PDB entry 5ZE1 | X-ray diffraction, 3.00 A resolution | chains N and M of the 6 polymer chains in the assembly

== Chain N ==
Molecule: HMGB1 A-B box
Source organism: Mus musculus
Reference sequence: P63158 (HMGB1_MOUSE); residue numbers follow UniProt; this construct covers 1-163
Amino-acid sequence (163 residues; each row starts with the number of its first residue):
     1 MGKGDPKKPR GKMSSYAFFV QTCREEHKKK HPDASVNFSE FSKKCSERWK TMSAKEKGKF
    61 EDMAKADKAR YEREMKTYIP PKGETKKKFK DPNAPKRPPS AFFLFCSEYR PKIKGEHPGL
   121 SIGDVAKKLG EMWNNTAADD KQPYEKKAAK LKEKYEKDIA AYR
Disordered / not traced: 1-10, 51-53, 77-96, 117-121, 137-138, 158-163
Swiss-Prot annotation at these positions:
  - DNA-binding region: Pro9 to Ile79 (HMG box 1), Pro95 to Arg163 (HMG box 2)
  - region: Lys3 to Ser15 (LPS binding (delipidated)), His27 to Lys43 (NLS 1), Pro80 to Lys96 (LPS binding (Lipid A)), Phe89 to Glu108 (Cytokine-stimulating activity)
  - motif: His27 to Lys43 (Nuclear localization signal (NLS) 1)
  - binding site (heparin): Met1 to Arg10
  - site (Cleavage): Arg10, Gly11, Asp67, Lys68
  - modified residue: Lys3 (N6-acetyllysine), Lys7 (N6-acetyllysine), Lys8 (N6-acetyllysine), Lys12 (N6-acetyllysine), Cys23 (Cysteine sulfonic acid (-SO3H)), Lys28 (N6-acetyllysine), Lys29 (N6-acetyllysine), Lys30 (N6-acetyllysine), Ser35 (Phosphoserine), Lys43 (N6-acetyllysine), Cys45 (Cysteine sulfonic acid (-SO3H)), Lys90 (N6-acetyllysine), Ser100 (Phosphoserine), Cys106 (Cysteine sulfonic acid (-SO3H)), Lys127 (N6-acetyllysine), Lys128 (N6-acetyllysine), Lys141 (N6-acetyllysine)
  - cross-link (Isoglutamyl lysine isopeptide (Lys-Gln)): Lys28 (interchain with Q-?), Lys43 (interchain with Q-?), Lys44 (interchain with Q-?), Lys68 (interchain with Q-?)

== Chain M ==
Molecule: 39-nt DNA strand
Sequence (39 nucleotides; row label = number of the first residue in the row):
    17 CACAGTGATG CAAATCAAGT GTGAAGCCAG ACAAAAACC

== Chain N / chain M interface ==
Contacting residue pairs (19; chain N residue first):
  Ser14(N) - DA49(M)  hydrogen bond to the phosphate
  Ser14(N) - DA50(M)  hydrogen bond to the phosphate
  Ser15(N) - DA50(M)  phosphate contact
  Tyr16(N) - DC48(M)  sugar contact
  Tyr16(N) - DA49(M)  sugar contact
  Phe38(N) - DA45(M)  stacking on the base
  Phe38(N) - DG46(M)  base contact
  Ser39(N) - DG46(M)  sugar contact
  Ser42(N) - DG46(M)  hydrogen bond to the sugar
  Ser42(N) - DA47(M)  sugar contact
  Lys43(N) - DA47(M)  phosphate contact
  Ser46(N) - DA47(M)  phosphate contact
  Ser46(N) - DC48(M)  phosphate contact
  Trp49(N) - DA49(M)  hydrogen bond to the phosphate
  Phe103(N) - DA33(M)  base contact
  Phe103(N) - DA34(M)  sugar contact
  Ile122(N) - DG35(M)  base contact
  Ile122(N) - DT36(M)  sugar contact
  Ala126(N) - DG35(M)  base contact

== Overview ==
12 residues of chain N and 10 residues of chain M are in contact; the contacts include 4 hydrogen bonds and 1
aromatic stacking contact. Polar pairs include Ser42(N)-DG46(M), Ser14(N)-DA49(M) and Ser14(N)-DA50(M). From
UniProt: a DNA-binding region and 10 heparin-binding residues on chain N.
Here chain N is HMGB1 A-B box (Mus musculus) and chain M is a 39-nt DNA strand. Entry 5ZE1 (Hairpin Forming
Complex, RAG1/2-Nicked 12RSS/23RSS complex in 2mM Mn2+ for 10 min at 4'C) was determined by X-ray diffraction
together with 5ZDZ, 5ZE0, 5ZE2, 6CG0, 6CIJ, 6CIK, 6CIL and 6CIM from the same study.
